Entry 8QEM (electron microscopy, 3.96 A resolution); this record covers chains V and W of the 26 polymer chains in the assembly.

# Chain V (and W)
Protein: Portal protein
Source organism: Staphylococcus phage 812
Notes: chain W of this document is another copy of the same molecule, construct and numbering; everything in this record applies to it too
UniProt: A0A0U1WIV9 (A0A0U1WIV9_9CAUD); numbering as in UniProt (aligned over 1-563)
Amino-acid sequence (563 residues; row label = number of the first residue in the row):
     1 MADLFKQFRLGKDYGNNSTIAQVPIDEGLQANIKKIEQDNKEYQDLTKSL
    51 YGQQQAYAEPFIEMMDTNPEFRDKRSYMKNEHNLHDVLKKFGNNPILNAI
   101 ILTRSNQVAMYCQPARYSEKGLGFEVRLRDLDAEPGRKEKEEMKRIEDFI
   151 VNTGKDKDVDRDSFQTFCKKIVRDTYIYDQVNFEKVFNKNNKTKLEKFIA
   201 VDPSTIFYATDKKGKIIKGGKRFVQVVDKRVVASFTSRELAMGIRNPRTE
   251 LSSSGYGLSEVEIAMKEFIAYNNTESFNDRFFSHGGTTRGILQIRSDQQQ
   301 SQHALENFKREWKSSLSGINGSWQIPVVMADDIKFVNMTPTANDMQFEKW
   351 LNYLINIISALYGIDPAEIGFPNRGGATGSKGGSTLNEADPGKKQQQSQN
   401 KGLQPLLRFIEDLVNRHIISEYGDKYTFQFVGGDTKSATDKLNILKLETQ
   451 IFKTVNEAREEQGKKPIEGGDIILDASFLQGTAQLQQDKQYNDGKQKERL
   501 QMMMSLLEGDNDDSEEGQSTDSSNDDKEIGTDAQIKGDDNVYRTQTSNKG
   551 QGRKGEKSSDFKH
Disordered / not traced: 1-48, 384-391, 507-563 (chain W: 1-48, 380-390, 507-563)

# Interface between chain V and chain W
Pairs across the interface (178; chain V residue first):
  Y51(V) - D160(W)
  Y51(V) - D162(W)
  Y51(V) - K170(W)  hydrogen bond
  Y51(V) - I199(W)  hydrophobic
  Q54(V) - E184(W)  hydrogen bond
  Q54(V) - I199(W)
  Q54(V) - V201(W)
  Q55(V) - E184(W)
  Q55(V) - A233(W)
  Q55(V) - S234(W)  hydrogen bond (side chain-backbone)
  Q55(V) - F235(W)
  Q55(V) - E239(W)  hydrogen bond
  A56(V) - E184(W)  hydrogen bond (backbone-side chain)
  A56(V) - Q225(W)
  A56(V) - F235(W)  hydrophobic
  Y57(V) - Q225(W)  hydrogen bond (backbone-side chain)
  Y57(V) - V232(W)
  F61(V) - R230(W)
  I62(V) - D228(W)
  I62(V) - R230(W)
  Y77(V) - K89(W)  hydrogen bond (side chain-backbone)
  Y77(V) - G92(W)
  M78(V) - K90(W)
  M78(V) - N93(W)
  R127(V) - Y117(W)  hydrogen bond (side chain-backbone)
  R129(V) - Y117(W)
  D130(V) - K144(W)  salt bridge
  L131(V) - R116(W)
  K218(V) - D158(W)  salt bridge
  K218(V) - D160(W)  salt bridge
  R222(V) - D160(W)
  S237(V) - V159(W)
  S237(V) - D160(W)  hydrogen bond
  R245(V) - K169(W)  hydrogen bond (backbone-side chain)
  N246(V) - L102(W)
  P247(V) - T166(W)
  P247(V) - K169(W)
  P247(V) - R173(W)
  R248(V) - K170(W)
  T249(V) - K170(W)
  T249(V) - D174(W)  hydrogen bond
  T249(V) - D202(W)
  T249(V) - P203(W)
  E250(V) - D202(W)
  L251(V) - D202(W)  hydrogen bond (backbone-side chain)
  L251(V) - T205(W)
  L258(V) - R173(W)
  E260(V) - L102(W)
  I263(V) - N93(W)
  I263(V) - P95(W)  hydrophobic
  I263(V) - N98(W)
  E267(V) - P95(W)
  A270(V) - D279(W)
  T274(V) - F282(W)
  F277(V) - F282(W)  hydrophobic
  F282(V) - G318(W)
  G285(V) - G318(W)
  G286(V) - R289(W)  hydrogen bond (backbone-side chain)
  T287(V) - S322(W)  hydrogen bond
  T288(V) - L316(W)
  T288(V) - Q324(W)
  T288(V) - P326(W)
  R289(V) - W323(W)
  R289(V) - I325(W)
  G290(V) - I325(W)
  G290(V) - P326(W)
  I291(V) - L292(W)  hydrophobic
  I291(V) - P326(W)
  I291(V) - V328(W)  hydrophobic
  I291(V) - I333(W)  hydrophobic
  L292(V) - I325(W)
  L292(V) - P326(W)  hydrogen bond (backbone-backbone)
  L292(V) - V327(W)
  L292(V) - V328(W)  hydrogen bond (backbone-backbone)
  Q293(V) - V328(W)
  Q293(V) - A330(W)  hydrogen bond (side chain-backbone)
  Q293(V) - D331(W)  hydrogen bond (side chain-backbone)
  Q293(V) - D332(W)
  Q293(V) - I333(W)
  I294(V) - V328(W)
  I294(V) - M329(W)
  R295(V) - D331(W)  hydrogen bond (side chain-backbone)
  Q299(V) - M329(W)
  Q300(V) - M329(W)  hydrogen bond (backbone-side chain)
  K313(V) - Q324(W)
  K334(V) - I333(W)  hydrogen bond (side chain-backbone)
  V336(V) - I333(W)
  M338(V) - F335(W)
  T339(V) - R289(W)
  P340(V) - T341(W)
  Q346(V) - T341(W)
  Q346(V) - A342(W)
  Q346(V) - N343(W)  hydrogen bond
  F347(V) - F281(W)  hydrophobic
  F347(V) - F282(W)  hydrophobic
  F347(V) - N343(W)  hydrogen bond (backbone-backbone)
  F347(V) - D344(W)
  E348(V) - D344(W)
  K349(V) - D344(W)  hydrogen bond (backbone-side chain)
  K349(V) - M345(W)
  W350(V) - E275(W)
  W350(V) - N278(W)
  W350(V) - D344(W)
  W350(V) - M345(W)  hydrogen bond (backbone-side chain)
  Y353(V) - Y271(W)  hydrogen bond
  Y353(V) - E275(W)  hydrogen bond
  Y353(V) - F371(W)  hydrophobic
  N356(V) - G370(W)
  I357(V) - Y271(W)
  A360(V) - I369(W)
  L361(V) - P95(W)
  L361(V) - A99(W)
  L361(V) - L102(W)
  R374(V) - E348(W)  salt bridge
  R374(V) - N352(W)  hydrogen bond
  R374(V) - G370(W)  hydrogen bond (side chain-backbone)
  R374(V) - F371(W)
  R374(V) - P372(W)
  G375(V) - A367(W)
  G375(V) - G370(W)
  G375(V) - F371(W)
  G376(V) - A367(W)
  G382(V) - Q395(W)
  G383(V) - K393(W)
  G383(V) - Q395(W)
  K393(V) - K393(W)
  Q397(V) - Q395(W)
  K401(V) - E368(W)
  Q404(V) - M110(W)
  P405(V) - N106(W)
  P405(V) - M110(W)  hydrophobic
  R408(V) - A109(W)
  R408(V) - M110(W)  hydrogen bond
  R408(V) - Q113(W)  hydrogen bond
  E411(V) - Q113(W)
  D412(V) - S163(W)
  D412(V) - Q165(W)  hydrogen bond
  R416(V) - D158(W)  hydrogen bond (side chain-backbone)
  R416(V) - V159(W)
  R416(V) - R161(W)  hydrogen bond (side chain-backbone)
  D424(V) - K157(W)  salt bridge
  Q429(V) - Y117(W)
  I444(V) - L442(W)  hydrophobic
  L447(V) - L442(W)  hydrophobic
  E448(V) - L442(W)
  Q450(V) - K446(W)  hydrogen bond
  Q450(V) - L474(W)
  I451(V) - L445(W)  hydrophobic
  I451(V) - K446(W)
  I451(V) - T449(W)
  F452(V) - L442(W)  hydrophobic
  F452(V) - L445(W)  hydrophobic
  F452(V) - A458(W)
  F452(V) - R459(W)  hydrogen bond (backbone-side chain)
  F452(V) - Q462(W)
  K453(V) - K464(W)
  T454(V) - I467(W)
  E457(V) - R459(W)  salt bridge
  D471(V) - I467(W)
  I473(V) - V455(W)  hydrophobic
  S477(V) - L474(W)
  S477(V) - L479(W)
  F478(V) - G469(W)
  G481(V) - L479(W)
  Q484(V) - L479(W)  hydrogen bond (side chain-backbone)
  Q484(V) - T482(W)  hydrogen bond
  Q484(V) - A483(W)  hydrogen bond (side chain-backbone)
  Q484(V) - Q486(W)
  L485(V) - G469(W)
  Q487(V) - Q486(W)
  D488(V) - Q486(W)
  K489(V) - E468(W)  salt bridge
  Y491(V) - Q490(W)
  Y491(V) - D493(W)
  K495(V) - D493(W)  salt bridge
  K495(V) - K497(W)
  M502(V) - Q501(W)
  L506(V) - M504(W)  hydrophobic
Also at the interface, not in a pair above, chain V (110 interface residues in all): L50, N273, L305, F335, N337, L354, K381, V431, D475, Q480, T482
Also at the interface, not in a pair above, chain W (117 interface residues in all): N94, E119, D148, A200, V227, T287, W312, I319, L351, P366, K394, A438, T439, G470, I472

# In short
Chain V and chain W form an interface of 110 and 117 residues respectively; the contacts include 39 hydrogen
bonds and 8 salt bridges. Polar contacts include D130(V)-K144(W), K218(V)-D158(W) and K218(V)-D160(W).
Chain V and chain W are both Portal protein (Staphylococcus phage 812); the structure, Neck channel of phage
812 after tail contraction (C1), was determined by electron microscopy (same publication as 8Q01, 8Q1I, 8Q7D,
8QEK, 8QJE, 8QKH, 8R5G and 8R69).
